Entry 9BUK (electron microscopy, 3.40 A resolution); this record covers chain A.

# Chain A
Molecule: ATP-binding cassette sub-family C member 2
From: Homo sapiens
Notes: EC 7.6.2.-, 7.6.2.2, 7.6.2.3
Reference sequence: Q92887 (MRP2_HUMAN); numbering as in UniProt (aligned over 1-1545)
Amino-acid sequence (1545 residues; row label = number of the first residue in the row):
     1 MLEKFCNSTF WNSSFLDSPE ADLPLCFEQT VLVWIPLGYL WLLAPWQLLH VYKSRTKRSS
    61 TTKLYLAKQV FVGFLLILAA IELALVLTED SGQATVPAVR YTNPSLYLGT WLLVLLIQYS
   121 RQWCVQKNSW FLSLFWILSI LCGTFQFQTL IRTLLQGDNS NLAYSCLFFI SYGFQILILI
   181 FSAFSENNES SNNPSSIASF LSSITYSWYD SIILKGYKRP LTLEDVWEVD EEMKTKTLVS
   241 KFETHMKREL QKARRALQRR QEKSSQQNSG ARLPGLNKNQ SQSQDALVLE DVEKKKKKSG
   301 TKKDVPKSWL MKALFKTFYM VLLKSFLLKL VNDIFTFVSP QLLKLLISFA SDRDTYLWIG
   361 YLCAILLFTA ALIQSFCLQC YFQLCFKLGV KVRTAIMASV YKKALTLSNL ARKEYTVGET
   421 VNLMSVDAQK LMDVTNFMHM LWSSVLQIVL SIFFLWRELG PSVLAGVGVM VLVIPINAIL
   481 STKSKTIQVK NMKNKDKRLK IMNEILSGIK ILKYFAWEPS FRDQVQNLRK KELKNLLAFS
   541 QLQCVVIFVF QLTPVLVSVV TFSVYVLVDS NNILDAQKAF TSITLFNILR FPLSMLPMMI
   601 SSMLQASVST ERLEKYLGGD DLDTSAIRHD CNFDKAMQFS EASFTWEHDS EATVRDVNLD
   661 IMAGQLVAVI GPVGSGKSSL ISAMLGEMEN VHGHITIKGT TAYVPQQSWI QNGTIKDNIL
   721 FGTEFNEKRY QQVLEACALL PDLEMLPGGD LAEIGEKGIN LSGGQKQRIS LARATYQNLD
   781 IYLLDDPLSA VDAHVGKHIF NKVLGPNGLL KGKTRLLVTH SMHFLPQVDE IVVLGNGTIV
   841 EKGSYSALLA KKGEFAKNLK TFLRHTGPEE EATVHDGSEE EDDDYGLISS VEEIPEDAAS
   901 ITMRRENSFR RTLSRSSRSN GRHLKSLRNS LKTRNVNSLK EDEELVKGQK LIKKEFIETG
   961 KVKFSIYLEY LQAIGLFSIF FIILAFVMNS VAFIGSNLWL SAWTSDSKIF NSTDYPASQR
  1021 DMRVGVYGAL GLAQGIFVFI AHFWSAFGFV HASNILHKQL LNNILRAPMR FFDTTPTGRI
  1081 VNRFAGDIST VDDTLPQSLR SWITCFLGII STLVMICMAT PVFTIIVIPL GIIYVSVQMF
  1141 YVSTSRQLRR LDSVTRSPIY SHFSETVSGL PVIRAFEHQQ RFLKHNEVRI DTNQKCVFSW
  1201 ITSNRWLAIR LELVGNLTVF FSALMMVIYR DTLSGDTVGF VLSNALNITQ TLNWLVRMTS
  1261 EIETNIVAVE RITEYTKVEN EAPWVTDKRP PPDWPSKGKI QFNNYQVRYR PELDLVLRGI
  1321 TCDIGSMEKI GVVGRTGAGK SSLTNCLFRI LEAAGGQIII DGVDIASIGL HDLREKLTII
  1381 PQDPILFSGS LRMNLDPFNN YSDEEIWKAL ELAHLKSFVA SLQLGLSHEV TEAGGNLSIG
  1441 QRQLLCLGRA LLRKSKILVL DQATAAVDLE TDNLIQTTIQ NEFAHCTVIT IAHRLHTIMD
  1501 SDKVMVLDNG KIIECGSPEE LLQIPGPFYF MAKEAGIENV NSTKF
Unresolved in the structure: 261-305, 569-580, 864-944, 1010-1016, 1539-1545
Sequence notes: engineered mutation Q1462 (Glu in Q92887)
Bound ions: Mg2+ site 1: S678 (together with ATP); Mg2+ site 2: S1341, Q1382 (together with ATP)
Ligand contacts:
  - ATP, molecule 1: W646, E647, T653, P672, V673, G674, S675, G676, K677, S678, S679, Q706, D785, H820, F1418, G1435, N1436, S1438, I1439, G1440, Q1441
  - ATP, molecule 2: L746, I759, N760, S762, G763, G764, Q765, Y1309, L1313, V1316, R1335, T1336, G1337, A1338, G1339, K1340, S1341, S1342, Q1382, H1493
Swiss-Prot annotation at these positions:
  - binding site (ATP): G671 to S678, G1334 to S1341
  - modified residue (Phosphoserine): S281, S283, S878, S926, S930, S938, S1438
  - glycosylation (N-linked (GlcNAc...) asparagine): N7, N12, N1011
What the authors report for this chain:
  - contacts within the chain: K953-R1079, E955-R1083 (hydrogen bond), G960-R1150, W1254-R1257 (cation-pi contact)
  - conformationally variable residues (order/disorder transition, side-chain flip): L945 to G960, W1254
  - mutagenesis - R928A/K932A (11 +/- 4 uM): decreased binding to LTC4
  - specificity-determining residues: F437 (proposed by the authors, not directly observed)

# Summary
Chain A binds ATP. The Mg2+ site 2 is built by S1341 and Q1382. From UniProt: 16 ATP-binding residues. The
paper reports that R928A/K932A reduce binding to LTC4; the specificity determinant F437.
Chain A is ATP-binding cassette sub-family C member 2 (Homo sapiens); the structure, Outward-facing, ATP-bound
Multidrug Resistance-associated Protein 2 (MRP2) (E1462Q), was determined by electron microscopy, deposited
together with 9BR2, 9C12 and 9C2I.
